Entry 8JCB (electron microscopy, 9.50 A resolution (very low resolution: no residue pairs are listed; an interface is given only as per-side residue counts)); this record covers chains A and B of the 16 polymer chains in the assembly.

== Chain A (and B) ==
Protein: T-cell surface glycoprotein CD3 zeta chain
Source organism: Homo sapiens
Notes: chain B of this document is another copy of the same molecule, construct and numbering; everything in this record applies to it too
UniProt: P20963 (CD3Z_HUMAN); residue numbers follow UniProt; this construct covers 1-164
Chain sequence (195 residues; numbered 1 to 195; the number before each row is that of its first residue):
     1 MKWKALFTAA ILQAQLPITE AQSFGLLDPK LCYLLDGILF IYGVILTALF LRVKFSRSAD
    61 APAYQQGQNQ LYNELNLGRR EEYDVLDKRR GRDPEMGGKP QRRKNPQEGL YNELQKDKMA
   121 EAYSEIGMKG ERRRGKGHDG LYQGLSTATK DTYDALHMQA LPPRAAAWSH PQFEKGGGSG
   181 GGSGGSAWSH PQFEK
Disordered / not traced: 1-25, 57-195 (chain B: 1-26, 55-195)
Construct notes: expression tag (165-195)
Curated features (UniProtKB/Swiss-Prot):
  - modified residue: Ser-58 (Phosphoserine), Tyr-64 (Phosphotyrosine), Tyr-72 (Phosphotyrosine), Tyr-83 (Phosphotyrosine), Tyr-111 (Phosphotyrosine), Tyr-123 (Phosphotyrosine), Tyr-142 (Phosphotyrosine), Tyr-153 (Phosphotyrosine)
  - mutagenesis: Asp-36 (D36E/L/V: Decreases cell surface expression of IgG Fc receptor complex)

== Interface between chain A and chain B ==
Inter-chain disulfides: Cys-32(A)/Cys-32(B)
At this resolution (10 A) residue pairs are not listed: 14 residues of chain A and 15 of chain B lie at the interface.

== In short ==
Chain A and chain B form an interface of 14 and 15 residues respectively. From UniProt: one mutagenesis site
on chain A.
Both chains are T-cell surface glycoprotein CD3 zeta chain (Homo sapiens). Entry 8JCB (Vgamma5 Vdelta1 T cell
receptor complex) was determined by electron microscopy together with 8JBV, 8JC0, 8WXE, 8WY0, 8WYI and 8YC0
from the same study.
